Entry 6CHB (X-ray diffraction, 6.80 A resolution (low resolution: residue-level contacts below are approximate; hydrogen-bond / salt-bridge calls are withheld)); this record covers chains C and H of the 18 polymer chains in the assembly.

[Chain C]
Protein: Envelope glycoprotein gp41
Source organism: Human immunodeficiency virus 1
UniProt: Q2N0S7 (Q2N0S7_9HIV1); residues 512-664 here correspond to UniProt positions 509-661 (UniProt number = residue number - 3)
Chain sequence (153 residues; each row starts with the number of its first residue):
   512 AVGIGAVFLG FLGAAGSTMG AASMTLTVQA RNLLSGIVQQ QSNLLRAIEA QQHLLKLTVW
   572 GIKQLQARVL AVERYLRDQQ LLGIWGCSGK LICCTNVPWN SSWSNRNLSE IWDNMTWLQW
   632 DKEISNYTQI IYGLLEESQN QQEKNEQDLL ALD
Disordered / not traced: 512-517, 548-568
Disulfides: Cys598-Cys604
Sequence notes: engineered mutation Cys605 (Thr602 in Q2N0S7)

[Chain H]
Protein: Envelope glycoprotein gp120
Source organism: Human immunodeficiency virus 1
UniProt: Q2N0S6 (Q2N0S6_9HIV1); the construct lacks a stretch of the UniProt sequence and is renumbered around it, so the offset changes along the chain: 31-140 = UniProt 30-139; 149-185 = UniProt 140-176; 187-309 = UniProt 186-308; 312-321 = UniProt 309-318; 2 more segments
Chain sequence (479 residues; each row starts with the number of its first residue; note: 12 numbers in that range are skipped by the numbering (no residue carries them; nothing is unmodelled there); a row labelled like 185A-185I holds insertion residues (185A, then the next letters in order)):
    31 AENLWVTVYY GVPVWKDAET TLFCASDAKA YETEKHNVWA THACVPTDPN PQEIHLENVT
    91 EEFNMWKNNM VEQMHTDIIS LWDQSLKPCV KLTPLCVTLQ CTNVTNNITD
   149 DMRGELKNCS FNMTTELRDK KQKVYSLFYR LDVVQIN
185A-185I ENQGNRSNN
   187 SNKEYRLINC NTSAITQACP KVSFEPIPIH YCAPAGFAIL KCKDKKFNGT GPCPSVSTVQ
   247 CTHGIKPVVS TQLLLNGSLA EEEVMIRSEN ITNNAKNILV QFNTPVQINC TRPNNNTRKS
   307 IRI
   312 GPGQAFYATG
  321A D
   322 IIGDIRQAHC NVSKATWNET LGKVVKQLRK HFGNNTIIRF ANSSGGDLEV TTHSFNCGGE
   382 FFYCNTSGLF NSTWISN
   400 TSVQGSNSTG SNDSITLPCR IKQIINMWQR IGQAMYAPPI QGVIRCVSNI TGLILTRDGG
   460 STNSTTETFR PGGGDMRDNW RSELYKYKVV KIEPLGVAPT RCKRRVVGRE KR
Disordered / not traced: 149-151, 185A-185I, 400-410, 506-511
Disulfides: Cys54-Cys74, Cys119-Cys205, Cys126-Cys196, Cys131-Cys157, Cys228-Cys239, Cys296-Cys331, Cys385-Cys418
Sequence notes: conflict Asn332 (Thr330 in Q2N0S6); engineered mutation Cys501 (Ala498 in Q2N0S6)
From the paper describing this entry:
  - post-translational modification sites: Asn332

[How chain C and chain H interact]
Pairs across the interface (76):
  Phe522(C) - Ile84(H)
  Leu523(C) - Gly41(H)
  Leu523(C) - Leu86(H)
  Gly524(C) - Glu87(H)
  Ala525(C) - Pro43(H)
  Ala526(C) - Pro43(H)
  Ala526(C) - Val89(H)
  Gly527(C) - Glu87(H)
  Gly527(C) - Asn88(H)
  Met530(C) - Ala497(H)
  Ser534(C) - Tyr39(H)
  Gln540(C) - Gly41(H)
  Leu544(C) - Ala221(H)
  Thr569(C) - His72(H)
  Val570(C) - His72(H)
  Val570(C) - Gln114(H)
  Trp571(C) - Asn67(H)
  Trp571(C) - Trp69(H)
  Trp571(C) - Ala70(H)
  Trp571(C) - His72(H)
  Trp571(C) - Leu111(H)
  Trp571(C) - Gln114(H)
  Gly572(C) - Ala73(H)
  Lys574(C) - Thr51(H)
  Lys574(C) - Leu52(H)
  Lys574(C) - Phe53(H)
  Lys574(C) - Asp107(H)
  Gln575(C) - Phe53(H)
  Gln575(C) - Ala73(H)
  Gln575(C) - Val75(H)
  Gln577(C) - Thr51(H)
  Ala578(C) - Phe53(H)
  Ala578(C) - Pro220(H)
  Ala582(C) - Ala221(H)
  Arg585(C) - Lys490(H)
  Arg585(C) - Ile491(H)
  Arg585(C) - Glu492(H)
  Arg585(C) - Pro493(H)
  Trp596(C) - Arg503(H)
  Ile603(C) - Val38(H)
  Ile603(C) - Tyr39(H)
  Cys604(C) - Val38(H)
  Cys605(C) - Lys502(H)
  Cys605(C) - Arg503(H)
  Thr606(C) - Trp35(H)
  Thr606(C) - Val36(H)
  Thr606(C) - Val38(H)
  Thr606(C) - Lys502(H)
  Thr606(C) - Arg503(H)
  Asn607(C) - Trp35(H)
  Asn607(C) - Lys502(H)
  Asn607(C) - Arg503(H)
  Asn607(C) - Arg504(H)
  Asn607(C) - Val505(H)
  Val608(C) - Trp35(H)
  Val608(C) - Val36(H)
  Trp610(C) - Leu34(H)
  Trp610(C) - Trp35(H)
  Trp610(C) - Val36(H)
  Trp610(C) - Pro498(H)
  Asn616(C) - Leu34(H)
  Arg617(C) - Leu34(H)
  Asn618(C) - Glu32(H)
  Leu619(C) - Pro498(H)
  Leu619(C) - Thr499(H)
  Leu619(C) - Arg500(H)
  Ile622(C) - Pro498(H)
  Trp623(C) - Tyr39(H)
  Trp628(C) - Val496(H)
  Leu629(C) - Asn88(H)
  Trp631(C) - Val496(H)
  Trp631(C) - Pro498(H)
  Asp632(C) - Val44(H)
  Ile635(C) - Val496(H)
  Gln650(C) - Arg503(H)
  Glu654(C) - Arg503(H)
Interface residues without a listed pair, chain C (50 interface residues in all): Gly521, Ser528, Leu537, Ala541, Pro609, Trp614, Thr639, Ile642, Asn651
Interface residues without a listed pair, chain H (49 interface residues in all): Thr37, Tyr40, Val42, Cys54, Cys74, Thr90, Gly495, Cys501

[Summary]
Chain C and chain H form an interface of 50 and 49 residues respectively. From the paper: a modification site
at Asn332(H).
Chain C is Envelope glycoprotein gp41 and chain H is Envelope glycoprotein gp120, both from Human
immunodeficiency virus 1; the structure, Crystal structure of a natively-glycosylated BG505 SOSIP.664 HIV-1
Envelope Trimer in complex with the broadly-neutralizing antibodies ..., was determined by X-ray diffraction
(same publication as 6CH7, 6CH8 and 6CH9).
